PDB entry 2G2S | X-ray diffraction, 1.20 A resolution | chains A and B

[Chain A]
Protein: Green fluorescent protein
Organism: Aequorea victoria
UniProt: P42212 (GFP_AEQVI); residues 2-65 here = UniProt positions 2-65
Chain sequence (66 residues; each row starts with the number of its first residue; numbering starts at 0):
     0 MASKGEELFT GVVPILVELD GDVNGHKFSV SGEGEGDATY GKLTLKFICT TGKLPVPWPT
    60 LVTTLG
Not modelled in the structure: 0-1
Differences from the reference sequence: initiating methionine (0); cloning artifact (1); engineered mutation Leu-64 (Phe in P42212), Gly-65 (Ser in P42212)

[Chain B]
Protein: Green fluorescent protein
Organism: Aequorea victoria
UniProt: P42212 (GFP_AEQVI); numbering as in UniProt (aligned over 66-238)
Chain sequence (173 residues; row label = number of the first residue in the row):
    66 SGVQCFSRYP DHMKQHDFFK SAMPEGYVQE RTISFKDDGN YKTRAEVKFE GDTLVNRIEL
   126 KGIDFKEDGN ILGHKLEYNY NSHNVYITAD KQKNGIKANF KIRHNIEDGS VQLADHYQQN
   186 TPIGDGPVLL PDNHYLSTQS ALSKDPNEKR DHMVLLEFVT AAGITHGMDE LYK
Not modelled in the structure: 231-238
Differences from the reference sequence: engineered mutation Ser-99 (Phe in P42212), Thr-153 (Met in P42212), Ala-163 (Val in P42212)
Modified / non-standard residues: Ser-66 (2-amino-acrylic acid; DHA)
Ion coordination: Mg2+ near Asp-197 (its only coordinating residue here)

[Interface between chain A and chain B]
Pairs across the interface - 132 pairs, chain A then chain B:
  Ser-2(A) / Ser-86(B)
  Gly-4(A) / Lys-85(B)
  Gly-4(A) / Met-88(B)
  Glu-5(A) / Lys-79(B)  salt bridge
  Glu-5(A) / Lys-85(B)
  Leu-7(A) / Met-88(B)  hydrophobic
  Leu-7(A) / Pro-89(B)
  Leu-7(A) / Phe-114(B)  hydrophobic
  Phe-8(A) / Cys-70(B)  hydrophobic
  Phe-8(A) / Phe-71(B)  hydrophobic
  Phe-8(A) / Lys-85(B)
  Phe-8(A) / Met-88(B)  hydrophobic
  Phe-8(A) / Phe-114(B)  hydrophobic
  Val-12(A) / Phe-71(B)  hydrophobic
  Val-12(A) / Phe-114(B)  hydrophobic
  Val-12(A) / Asp-117(B)
  Val-12(A) / Leu-119(B)  hydrophobic
  Pro-13(A) / Asp-117(B)
  Pro-13(A) / Thr-118(B)
  Pro-13(A) / Leu-119(B)  hydrogen bond (backbone-backbone)
  Ile-14(A) / Phe-71(B)  hydrophobic
  Ile-14(A) / Leu-119(B)
  Leu-15(A) / Thr-118(B)
  Leu-15(A) / Leu-119(B)  hydrogen bond (backbone-backbone)
  Leu-15(A) / Val-120(B)
  Leu-15(A) / Asn-121(B)  hydrogen bond (backbone-backbone)
  Val-16(A) / Asn-121(B)
  Val-16(A) / Ile-123(B)  hydrophobic
  Glu-17(A) / Asn-121(B)  hydrogen bond (backbone-backbone)
  Glu-17(A) / Arg-122(B)
  Glu-17(A) / Ile-123(B)  hydrogen bond (backbone-backbone)
  Leu-18(A) / Ile-123(B)
  Asp-19(A) / Ile-123(B)  hydrogen bond (backbone-backbone)
  Asp-19(A) / Glu-124(B)
  Asp-19(A) / Leu-125(B)  hydrogen bond (backbone-backbone)
  Gly-20(A) / Leu-125(B)
  Asp-21(A) / Leu-125(B)  hydrogen bond (backbone-backbone)
  Asp-21(A) / Lys-126(B)
  Asp-21(A) / Gly-127(B)  hydrogen bond (backbone-backbone)
  Val-22(A) / Tyr-106(B)  hydrophobic
  Val-22(A) / Leu-125(B)  hydrophobic
  Val-22(A) / Gly-127(B)
  Val-22(A) / Phe-130(B)  hydrophobic
  Asn-23(A) / Gly-127(B)  hydrogen bond (backbone-backbone)
  Asn-23(A) / Ile-128(B)
  Asn-23(A) / Asp-129(B)  hydrogen bond (side chain-backbone)
  Asn-23(A) / Phe-130(B)  hydrogen bond (side chain-backbone)
  Asn-23(A) / Leu-137(B)
  Gly-35(A) / Phe-71(B)
  Ala-37(A) / Phe-71(B)
  Ala-37(A) / Ser-72(B)
  Ala-37(A) / Arg-73(B)
  Ala-37(A) / Lys-85(B)
  Thr-38(A) / Arg-73(B)
  Tyr-39(A) / Phe-223(B)
  Gly-40(A) / Phe-71(B)
  Gly-40(A) / Arg-73(B)
  Gly-40(A) / Glu-222(B)
  Gly-40(A) / Phe-223(B)
  Gly-40(A) / Val-224(B)  hydrogen bond (backbone-backbone)
  Lys-41(A) / Glu-222(B)
  Lys-41(A) / Phe-223(B)
  Leu-42(A) / Val-68(B)  hydrophobic
  Leu-42(A) / Phe-71(B)  hydrophobic
  Leu-42(A) / Leu-220(B)
  Leu-42(A) / Leu-221(B)
  Leu-42(A) / Glu-222(B)  hydrogen bond (backbone-backbone)
  Thr-43(A) / Leu-220(B)
  Thr-43(A) / Leu-221(B)
  Leu-44(A) / Met-218(B)
  Leu-44(A) / Val-219(B)
  Leu-44(A) / Leu-220(B)  hydrogen bond (backbone-backbone)
  Lys-45(A) / Asp-210(B)  salt bridge
  Lys-45(A) / Glu-213(B)  salt bridge
  Lys-45(A) / Met-218(B)
  Phe-46(A) / His-217(B)
  Phe-46(A) / Met-218(B)  hydrogen bond (backbone-backbone)
  Ile-47(A) / Glu-213(B)
  Ile-47(A) / Arg-215(B)
  Ile-47(A) / Asp-216(B)
  Ile-47(A) / His-217(B)
  Cys-48(A) / Asp-216(B)  hydrogen bond (backbone-backbone)
  Gly-51(A) / Asp-216(B)
  Lys-52(A) / Asp-216(B)
  Leu-53(A) / His-139(B)
  Leu-53(A) / Asp-216(B)  hydrogen bond (backbone-side chain)
  Pro-54(A) / Leu-137(B)
  Pro-54(A) / His-139(B)  hydrogen bond (backbone-side chain)
  Val-55(A) / Tyr-106(B)
  Val-55(A) / Ile-136(B)  hydrophobic
  Val-55(A) / His-139(B)
  Pro-56(A) / Ile-136(B)
  Pro-56(A) / His-139(B)
  Trp-57(A) / Tyr-143(B)  hydrophobic
  Trp-57(A) / Lys-209(B)
  Trp-57(A) / Asp-216(B)  hydrogen bond
  Trp-57(A) / His-217(B)  hydrogen bond (side chain-backbone)
  Trp-57(A) / Met-218(B)  hydrophobic
  Pro-58(A) / Glu-142(B)
  Pro-58(A) / Asn-144(B)
  Pro-58(A) / Tyr-145(B)
  Pro-58(A) / His-169(B)
  Pro-58(A) / Leu-207(B)  hydrophobic
  Thr-59(A) / Phe-100(B)
  Thr-59(A) / Tyr-106(B)  hydrogen bond
  Thr-59(A) / Leu-141(B)
  Thr-59(A) / His-169(B)
  Leu-60(A) / Tyr-106(B)  hydrophobic
  Leu-60(A) / Leu-125(B)  hydrophobic
  Val-61(A) / Ser-66(B)
  Val-61(A) / Tyr-145(B)  hydrophobic
  Val-61(A) / Leu-207(B)  hydrophobic
  Val-61(A) / Met-218(B)  hydrophobic
  Val-61(A) / Glu-222(B)
  Thr-62(A) / Ser-66(B)
  Thr-62(A) / Gly-67(B)  hydrogen bond (backbone-backbone)
  Thr-62(A) / Arg-96(B)  hydrogen bond (backbone-side chain)
  Thr-62(A) / Ile-98(B)
  Thr-62(A) / Tyr-145(B)
  Thr-62(A) / Phe-165(B)
  Thr-62(A) / Ile-167(B)
  Thr-62(A) / His-181(B)  hydrogen bond
  Thr-63(A) / Gly-67(B)
  Thr-63(A) / Ile-98(B)
  Thr-63(A) / Thr-108(B)
  Thr-63(A) / Asn-121(B)  hydrogen bond (backbone-side chain)
  Thr-63(A) / Ile-123(B)
  Gly-65(A) / Ser-66(B)  hydrogen bond (backbone-backbone)
  Gly-65(A) / Gly-67(B)  hydrogen bond (backbone-backbone)
  Gly-65(A) / Val-68(B)  hydrogen bond (backbone-backbone)
  Gly-65(A) / Leu-220(B)
  Gly-65(A) / Glu-222(B)
Other interface residues (no listed pair), chain A (48 interface residues in all): His-25, Phe-27, Asp-36, Leu-64
Other interface residues (no listed pair), chain B (60 interface residues in all): Asn-135, Leu-194

[Overview]
48 residues of chain A face 60 of chain B across their interface, with 29 hydrogen bonds and 3 salt bridges.
Among the polar pairs are Glu-5(A)/Lys-79(B), Lys-45(A)/Asp-210(B) and Lys-45(A)/Glu-213(B).
Here chain A is Green fluorescent protein and chain B is Green fluorescent protein, both from Aequorea
victoria. Entry 2G2S (Structure of S65G Y66S GFP variant after spontaneous peptide hydrolysis) was determined
by X-ray diffraction, deposited together with 2G16 and 2G6E.
